PDB entry 8JZY | X-ray diffraction, 1.50 A resolution | chains A and B

[Chain A]
Protein: Replication protein A 70 kDa DNA-binding subunit
From: Homo sapiens
UniProt: P27694 (RFA1_HUMAN); residues 1-120 here = UniProt positions 1-120
Amino-acid sequence (120 residues; each row starts with the number of its first residue):
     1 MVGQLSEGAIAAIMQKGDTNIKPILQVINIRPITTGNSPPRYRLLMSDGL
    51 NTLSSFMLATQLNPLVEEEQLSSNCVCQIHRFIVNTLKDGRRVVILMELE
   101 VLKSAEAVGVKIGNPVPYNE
Unresolved in the structure: 35-38, 120
UniProt features mapped onto this chain:
  - modified residue: M1 (N-acetylmethionine)
  - cross-link (Glycyl lysine isopeptide (Lys-Gly)): K22 (interchain with G-Cter in ubiquitin), K88 (interchain with G-Cter in ubiquitin)
  - mutagenesis: R41 (R41E: Loss of HELB-binding; when associated with E-43), R43 (R43E: Loss of HELB-binding; when associated with E-41)
What the authors report for this chain:
  - disease-associated variants - R31C, R31H (citing earlier work)

[Chain B]
Protein: Cell cycle checkpoint control protein RAD9A
From: Homo sapiens
Notes: EC 3.1.11.2
UniProt: Q99638 (RAD9A_HUMAN); residues 296-314 here = UniProt positions 296-314
Amino-acid sequence (19 residues; row label = number of the first residue in the row):
   296 DDFANDDIDSYMIAMETTI
Unresolved in the structure: 296, 312-314
What the authors report for this chain:
  - mutagenesis - F298A/I303A/M307A: decreased binding to Replication protein A 70 kDa DNA-binding subunit (chain A)
  - mutagenesis - F298A/I303A/M307A: decreased localization to RPA

[Chain A / chain B interface]
Residue-residue contacts (30; chain A residue first):
  N29(A) - F298(B)
  R31(A) - D297(B)  salt bridge
  R31(A) - F298(B)  hydrogen bond (side chain-backbone)
  R31(A) - A299(B)  hydrogen bond (side chain-backbone)
  R31(A) - D304(B)  salt bridge
  I33(A) - D304(B)
  I33(A) - I308(B)  hydrophobic
  R41(A) - M307(B)
  R43(A) - F298(B)
  R43(A) - A299(B)  hydrogen bond (side chain-backbone)
  R43(A) - D301(B)  salt bridge
  R43(A) - I303(B)
  R43(A) - D304(B)  salt bridge
  R43(A) - M307(B)
  L44(A) - F298(B)
  L45(A) - F298(B)  hydrophobic
  S54(A) - F298(B)
  S54(A) - A299(B)
  S55(A) - M307(B)
  F56(A) - M307(B)
  M57(A) - M307(B)  hydrophobic
  M57(A) - M310(B)  hydrophobic
  N85(A) - M310(B)
  L87(A) - I303(B)  hydrophobic
  L87(A) - Y306(B)  hydrophobic
  K88(A) - Y306(B)
  R91(A) - D301(B)  salt bridge
  R91(A) - D302(B)  salt bridge
  R91(A) - I303(B)
  R91(A) - Y306(B)
Other interface residues (no listed pair), chain A (17 interface residues in all): D89, V93
Other interface residues (no listed pair), chain B (12 interface residues in all): N300
Interface features reported in the paper:
  - specific contacts: R31(A)-D297(B), R43(A)-D301(B), R91(A)-D302(B)
  - interface residues, chain B: F298(B), I303(B), M307(B), I308(B), M310(B)

[Summary]
The interface between chain A and chain B involves 17 residues on one side and 12 on the other; the contacts
include 3 hydrogen bonds and 6 salt bridges. Polar contacts include R31(A)-D297(B), R31(A)-D304(B) and
R43(A)-D301(B). The paper describes contacts between R31(A) and D297(B), R43(A) and D301(B) and R91(A) and
D302(B). The paper reports that F298A/I303A/M307A of chain B reduce binding to Replication protein A 70 kDa
DNA-binding subunit (chain A); interface residues F298(B), I303(B) and M307(B) among others.
Here chain A is Replication protein A 70 kDa DNA-binding subunit and chain B is Cell cycle checkpoint control
protein RAD9A, both from Homo sapiens. Entry 8JZY (RPA70N-RAD9 fusion) was determined by X-ray diffraction
together with 7XUV, 7XV0, 7XV1, 7XV4, 8JZV and 8K00 from the same study.
